6PCR - chains I and O of the 7 polymer chains in the assembly; structure by electron microscopy, 2.50 A resolution.

[Chain I]
Molecule: 23S ribosomal RNA
Source organism: Escherichia coli
Sequence (2904 nucleotides; row label = number of the first residue in the row):
     1 GGUUAAGCGACUAAGCGUACACGGUGGAUGCCCUGGCAGUCAGAGGCGAU
    51 GAAGGACGUGCUAAUCUGCGAUAAGCGUCGGUAAGGUGAUAUGAACCGUU
   101 AUAACCGGCGAUUUCCGAAUGGGGAAACCCAGUGUGUUUCGACACACUAU
   151 CAUUAACUGAAUCCAUAGGUUAAUGAGGCGAACCGGGGGAACUGAAACAU
   201 CUAAGUACCCCGAGGAAAAGAAAUCAACCGAGAUUCCCCCAGUAGCGGCG
   251 AGCGAACGGGGAGCAGCCCAGAGCCUGAAUCAGUGUGUGUGUUAGUGGAA
   301 GCGUCUGGAAAGGCGCGCGAUACAGGGUGACAGCCCCGUACACAAAAAUG
   351 CACAUGCUGUGAGCUCGAUGAGUAGGGCGGGACACGUGGUAUCCUGUCUG
   401 AAUAUGGGGGGACCAUCCUCCAAGGCUAAAUACUCCUGACUGACCGAUAG
   451 UGAACCAGUACCGUGAGGGAAAGGCGAAAAGAACCCCGGCGAGGGGAGUG
   501 AAAAAGAACCUGAAACCGUGUACGUACAAGCAGUGGGAGCACGCUUAGGC
   551 GUGUGACUGCGUACCUUUUGUAUAAUGGGUCAGCGACUUAUAUUCUGUAG
   601 CAAGGUUAACCGAAUAGGGGAGCCGAAGGGAAACCGAGUCUUAACUGGGC
   651 GUUAAGUUGCAGGGUAUAGACCCGAAACCCGGUGAUCUAGCCAUGGGCAG
   701 GUUGAAGGUUGGGUAACACUAACUGGAGGACCGAACCGACUAAUGUUGAA
   751 AAAUUAGCGGAUGACUUGUGGCUGGGGGUGAAAGGCCAAUCAAACCGGGA
   801 GAUAGCUGGUUCUCCCCGAAAGCUAUUUAGGUAGCGCCUCGUGAAUUCAU
   851 CUCCGGGGGUAGAGCACUGUUUCGGCAAGGGGGUCAUCCCGACUUACCAA
   901 CCCGAUGCAAACUGCGAAUACCGGAGAAUGUUAUCACGGGAGACACACGG
   951 CGGGUGCUAACGUCCGUCGUGAAGAGGGAAACAACCCAGACCGCCAGCUA
  1001 AGGUCCCAAAGUCAUGGUUAAGUGGGAAACGAUGUGGGAAGGCCCAGACA
  1051 GCCAGGAUGUUGGCUUAGAAGCAGCCAUCAUUUAAAGAAAGCGUAAUAGC
  1101 UCACUGGUCGAGUCGGCCUGCGCGGAAGAUGUAACGGGGCUAAACCAUGC
  1151 ACCGAAGCUGCGGCAGCGACGCUUAUGCGUUGUUGGGUAGGGGAGCGUUC
  1201 UGUAAGCCUGCGAAGGUGUGCUGUGAGGCAUGCUGGAGGUAUCAGAAGUG
  1251 CGAAUGCUGACAUAAGUAACGAUAAAGCGGGUGAAAAGCCCGCUCGCCGG
  1301 AAGACCAAGGGUUCCUGUCCAACGUUAAUCGGGGCAGGGUGAGUCGACCC
  1351 CUAAGGCGAGGCCGAAAGGCGUAGUCGAUGGGAAACAGGUUAAUAUUCCU
  1401 GUACUUGGUGUUACUGCGAAGGGGGGACGGAGAAGGCUAUGUUGGCCGGG
  1451 CGACGGUUGUCCCGGUUUAAGCGUGUAGGCUGGUUUUCCAGGCAAAUCCG
  1501 GAAAAUCAAGGCUGAGGCGUGAUGACGAGGCACUACGGUGCUGAAGCAAC
  1551 AAAUGCCCUGCUUCCAGGAAAAGCCUCUAAGCAUCAGGUAACAUCAAAUC
  1601 GUACCCCAAACCGACACAGGUGGUCAGGUAGAGAAUACCAAGGCGCUUGA
  1651 GAGAACUCGGGUGAAGGAACUAGGCAAAAUGGUGCCGUAACUUCGGGAGA
  1701 AGGCACGCUGAUAUGUAGGUGAGGUCCCUCGCGGAUGGAGCUGAAAUCAG
  1751 UCGAAGAUACCAGCUGGCUGCAACUGUUUAUUAAAAACACAGCACUGUGC
  1801 AAACACGAAAGUGGACGUAUACGGUGUGACGCCUGCCCGGUGCCGGAAGG
  1851 UUAAUUGAUGGGGUUAGCGCAAGCGAAGCUCUUGAUCGAAGCCCCGGUAA
  1901 ACGGCGGCCGUAACXAUAACGGUCCUAAGGUAGCGAAAUUCCUUGUCGGG
  1951 UAAGUUCCGACXUGCACGAAUGGCGUAAUGAUGGCCAGGCUGUCUCCACC
  2001 CGAGACUCAGUGAAAUUGAACUCGCUGUGAAGAUGCAGUGUACCCGCGGC
  2051 AAGACGGAAAGACCCCGUXAACCUUUACUAUAGCUUGACACUGAACAUUG
  2101 AGCCUUGAUGUGUAGGAUAGGUGGGAGGCUUUGAAGUGUGGACGCCAGUC
  2151 UGCAUGGAGCCGACCUUGAAAUACCACCCUUUAAUGUUUGAUGUUCUAAC
  2201 GUUGACCCGUAAUCCGGGUUGCGGACAGUGUCUGGUGGGUAGUUUGACUG
  2251 GGGCGGUCUCCUCCUAAAGAGUAACGGAGGAGCACGAAGGUUGGCUAAUC
  2301 CUGGUCGGACAUCAGGAGGUUAGUGCAAUGGCAUAAGCCAGCUUGACUGC
  2351 GAGCGUGACGGCGCGAGCAGGUGCGAAAGCAGGUCAUAGUGAUCCGGUGG
  2401 UUCUGAAUGGAAGGGCCAUCGCUCAACGGAUAAAAGGUACUCCGGGGAUA
  2451 ACAGGCUGAUACCGCCCAAGAGUUCAUAUCGACGGCGGUGUUUGGCACCU
  2501 CGAUGUCGGCUCAUCACAUCCUGGGGCUGAAGUAGGUCCCAAGGGUAUGG
  2551 CUGUUCGCCAUUUAAAGUGGUACGCGAGCUGGGUUUAGAACGUCGUGAGA
  2601 CAGUUCGGUCCCUAUCUGCCGUGGGCGCUGGAGAACUGAGGGGGGCUGCU
  2651 CCUAGUACGAGAGGACCGGAGUGGACGCAUCACUGGUGUUCGGGUUGUCA
  2701 UGCCAAUGGCACUGCCCGGUAGCUAAAUGCGGAAGAGAUAAGUGCUGAAA
  2751 GCAUCUAAGCACGAAACUUGCCCCGAGAUGAGUUCUCCCUGACCCUUUAA
  2801 GGGUCCUGAAGGAACGUUGAAGACGACGACGUUGAUAGGCCGGGUGUGUA
  2851 AGCGCAGCGAUGCGUUGAGCUAACCGGUACUAAUGAACCGUGAGGCUUAA
  2901 CCUU
Not modelled in the structure: 886-891, 2030
Covalently attached groups: covalent link PSU_1911-A1918
Modified residues: 1MG (1N-methylguanosine-5'-monophosphate) at position 745, PSU (pseudouridine-5'-monophosphate) at position 746, 5MU (5-methyluridine 5'-monophosphate) at position 747, PSU (pseudouridine-5'-monophosphate) at position 955, 6MZ (N6-methyladenosine-5'-monophosphate) at position 1618, 2MG (2N-methylguanosine-5'-monophosphate) at position 1835, PSU (pseudouridine-5'-monophosphate) at position 1911, 3TD ((1S)-1,4-anhydro-1-(3-methyl-2,4-dioxo-1,2,3,4-tetrahydropyrimidin-5-yl)-5-O-phosphono-D-ribitol) at position 1915, PSU (pseudouridine-5'-monophosphate) at position 1917, 5MU (5-methyluridine 5'-monophosphate) at position 1939, 5MC (5-methylcytidine-5'-monophosphate) at position 1962, G7M (N7-methyl-guanosine-5'-monophosphate) at position 2069, OMG (o2'-methylguanosine-5'-monophosphate) at position 2251, 2MG (2N-methylguanosine-5'-monophosphate) at position 2445, PSU (pseudouridine-5'-monophosphate) at position 2457, OMC (o2'-methylycytidine-5'-monophosphate) at position 2498, 2MA (2-methyladenosine-5'-monophosphate) at position 2503, PSU (pseudouridine-5'-monophosphate) at position 2504, OMU (o2'-methyluridine 5'-monophosphate) at position 2552, PSU (pseudouridine-5'-monophosphate) at position 2580, PSU (pseudouridine-5'-monophosphate) at position 2605
Residues lining bound ligands: O8P ((2R)-2-[(3S,4R,5E,10E,12E,14S,26aR)-14-hydroxy-4,12-dimethyl-1,7,16,22-tetraoxo-4,7,8,9,14,15,16,17,24,25,26,26a-dodecahydro-1H,3H,22H-21,18-(azeno)pyrrolo[2,1-c][1,8,4,19]dioxadiazacyclotetracosin-3-yl]propyl (2-bromopyridin-4-yl)carbamate): G2061, A2062, C2063, C2064, OMG_2251, A2450, A2451, C2452, 2MA_2503, PSU_2504, G2505, U2585, A2602

[Chain O]
Name: 50S ribosomal protein L13
Source organism: Escherichia coli
UniProtKB: D7ZET0 (D7ZET0_ECOLX); residue numbers follow UniProt; this construct covers 1-142
Chain sequence (142 residues; numbered 1 to 142; the number before each row is that of its first residue):
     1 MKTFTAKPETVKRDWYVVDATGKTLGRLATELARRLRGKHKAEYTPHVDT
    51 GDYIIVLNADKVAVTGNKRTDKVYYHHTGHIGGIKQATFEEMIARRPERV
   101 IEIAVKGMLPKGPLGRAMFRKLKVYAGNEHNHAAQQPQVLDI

[How chain I and chain O interact]
Pairs across the interface (99):
  A5(I) - Ala134(O)  base contact
  A6(I) - Asn131(O)  hydrogen bond to the sugar
  A6(I) - His132(O)  hydrogen bond to the sugar
  A6(I) - Ala134(O)  base contact
  A6(I) - Gln135(O)  hydrogen bond to the base
  G7(I) - Trp15(O)  sugar contact
  G7(I) - His132(O)  phosphate contact
  G7(I) - Gln135(O)  hydrogen bond to the sugar
  C8(I) - Tyr53(O)  sugar contact
  C8(I) - Lys123(O)  salt bridge to the phosphate
  C527(I) - Arg120(O)  hydrogen bond to the sugar
  A528(I) - Pro113(O)  phosphate contact
  A528(I) - Arg116(O)  salt bridge to the phosphate
  A529(I) - Pro113(O)  phosphate contact
  A529(I) - Arg116(O)  salt bridge to the phosphate
  G536(I) - His47(O)  base contact
  G537(I) - Lys2(O)  salt bridge to the phosphate
  G537(I) - Thr5(O)  phosphate contact
  G537(I) - His47(O)  sugar contact
  A538(I) - Lys7(O)  sugar contact
  C557(I) - His47(O)  hydrogen bond to the sugar
  C557(I) - Pro113(O)  phosphate contact
  C557(I) - Leu114(O)  phosphate contact
  U558(I) - Pro46(O)  sugar contact
  U558(I) - His47(O)  sugar contact
  U558(I) - Gly112(O)  phosphate contact
  U558(I) - Pro113(O)  phosphate contact
  U558(I) - Leu114(O)  hydrogen bond to the phosphate
  C995(I) - Lys2(O)  base contact
  C995(I) - Thr3(O)  hydrogen bond to the base
  C1005(I) - Thr30(O)  hydrogen bond to the base
  C1006(I) - Thr30(O)  sugar contact
  C1006(I) - Ala33(O)  sugar contact
  C1006(I) - Met108(O)  hydrogen bond to the sugar
  C1007(I) - Arg37(O)  salt bridge to the phosphate
  C1007(I) - Lys39(O)  phosphate contact
  C1007(I) - Met108(O)  sugar contact
  C1007(I) - Leu109(O)  sugar contact
  C1007(I) - Pro110(O)  sugar contact
  C1007(I) - Lys111(O)  sugar contact
  A1008(I) - Arg37(O)  salt bridge to the phosphate
  A1009(I) - Arg37(O)  salt bridge to the phosphate
  A1009(I) - Lys39(O)  salt bridge to the phosphate
  U1012(I) - Arg27(O)  hydrogen bond to the base
  U1012(I) - Thr30(O)  hydrogen bond to the base
  G1022(I) - Lys68(O)  hydrogen bond to the base
  U1130(I) - Ile81(O)  phosphate contact
  G1131(I) - His77(O)  stacking on the base
  G1131(I) - His80(O)  phosphate contact
  G1131(I) - Ile81(O)  phosphate contact
  G1131(I) - Gly82(O)  phosphate contact
  U1132(I) - Tyr75(O)  sugar contact
  U1132(I) - Ile84(O)  sugar contact
  G1137(I) - Gly107(O)  hydrogen bond to the base
  G1138(I) - Ile103(O)  sugar contact
  G1138(I) - Ala104(O)  hydrogen bond to the sugar
  G1138(I) - Gly107(O)  sugar contact
  G1138(I) - Met108(O)  base contact
  G1139(I) - Leu25(O)  sugar contact
  G1139(I) - Gly26(O)  hydrogen bond to the phosphate
  G1139(I) - Lys72(O)  salt bridge to the phosphate
  G1139(I) - Tyr74(O)  phosphate contact
  G1139(I) - Ile103(O)  phosphate contact
  G1139(I) - Ala104(O)  phosphate contact
  C1140(I) - Thr24(O)  phosphate contact
  C1140(I) - Leu25(O)  phosphate contact
  C1140(I) - Gly26(O)  hydrogen bond to the phosphate
  C1140(I) - Arg27(O)  hydrogen bond to the sugar
  C1140(I) - Lys68(O)  salt bridge to the phosphate
  U1141(I) - Thr24(O)  phosphate contact
  U1141(I) - Arg27(O)  salt bridge to the phosphate
  U1141(I) - Thr65(O)  hydrogen bond to the phosphate
  U1141(I) - Lys68(O)  salt bridge to the phosphate
  A1142(I) - Arg27(O)  hydrogen bond to the phosphate
  A1143(I) - Gly26(O)  hydrogen bond to the base
  A1143(I) - Arg27(O)  hydrogen bond to the base
  A1143(I) - Thr30(O)  base contact
  U2039(I) - Lys111(O)  salt bridge to the phosphate
  U2041(I) - Lys106(O)  salt bridge to the phosphate
  U2514(I) - Ile81(O)  phosphate contact
  C2515(I) - Ile81(O)  sugar contact
  C2515(I) - Gly82(O)  phosphate contact
  A2639(I) - Arg96(O)  hydrogen bond to the sugar
  G2640(I) - Arg95(O)  phosphate contact
  G2641(I) - His76(O)  salt bridge to the phosphate
  G2641(I) - Thr78(O)  hydrogen bond to the phosphate
  G2642(I) - Thr78(O)  hydrogen bond to the phosphate
  G2642(I) - His80(O)  phosphate contact
  U2768(I) - Lys85(O)  phosphate contact
  U2768(I) - Arg95(O)  phosphate contact
  U2769(I) - Arg95(O)  salt bridge to the phosphate
  G2780(I) - Arg99(O)  hydrogen bond to the base
  G2780(I) - Glu102(O)  hydrogen bond to the base
  G2780(I) - Phe119(O)  base contact
  G2780(I) - Arg120(O)  salt bridge to the phosphate
  U2898(I) - Ala134(O)  hydrogen bond to the sugar
  U2898(I) - Gln136(O)  hydrogen bond to the sugar
  A2899(I) - Ala134(O)  sugar contact
  A2899(I) - Gln136(O)  sugar contact
Other interface residues (no listed pair), chain I (51 interface residues in all): A556, A1010, A1021, A1133, G2040, A2042, A2738, U2779
Other interface residues (no listed pair), chain O (62 interface residues in all): Met1, Pro8, Tyr44, Val64, Gly66, Asn67, Asp71, Gly83, Glu91

[Overview]
51 residues of chain I and 62 residues of chain O are in contact, with 29 hydrogen bonds, 17 salt bridges and
1 aromatic stacking contact. Polar contacts include A6(I)-Gln135(O), C995(I)-Thr3(O) and C1005(I)-Thr30(O).
Chain I binds compound O8P.
Chain I is 23S ribosomal RNA and chain O is 50S ribosomal protein L13, both from Escherichia coli; the
structure, E. coli 50S ribosome bound to compound 40o, was determined by electron microscopy together with
6PC5, 6PC6, 6PC7, 6PC8, 6PCH, 6PCQ and 3 further entries from the same study.
